PDB entry 6IM0 | X-ray diffraction, 2.60 A resolution | chains A and C

[Chain A (and C)]
Name: Carbonic anhydrase (Carbonate dehydratase)
Organism: Persephonella marina (strain DSM 14350 / EX-H1)
Notes: EC 4.2.1.1; chain C of this document is another copy of the same molecule, construct and numbering; everything in this record applies to it too
UniProt: C0QRB5 (C0QRB5_PERMH); numbering as in UniProt (aligned over 1-243)
Amino-acid sequence (243 residues; numbered 1 to 243; the number before each row is that of its first residue):
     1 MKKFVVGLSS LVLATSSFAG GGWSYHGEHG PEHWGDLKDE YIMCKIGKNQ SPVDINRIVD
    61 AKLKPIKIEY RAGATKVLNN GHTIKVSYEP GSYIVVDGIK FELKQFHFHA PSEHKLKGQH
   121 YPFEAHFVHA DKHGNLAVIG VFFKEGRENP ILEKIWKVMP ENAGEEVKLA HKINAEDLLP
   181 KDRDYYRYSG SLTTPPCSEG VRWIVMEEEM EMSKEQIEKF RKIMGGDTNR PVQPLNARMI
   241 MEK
Disordered / not traced: 1-21
Disulfides: Cys-44/Cys-197
Ion coordination: Ca2+ site 1: Asp-60 (shared with Glu-208(C), Glu-209(C) of chain C); Ca2+ site 2: Asp-60, Glu-242 (shared with Glu-208(C), Glu-209(C) of chain C); Zn2+: His-107, His-109, His-126 (together with bicarbonate ion); Ca2+ site 3: Asp-182, Asp-184 (shared with Asp-182(C), Asp-184(C) of chain C); Ca2+ site 4: Glu-208, Glu-209 (shared with Asp-60(C) of chain C)
Small-molecule neighbours: bicarbonate ion (BCT): His-107, His-109, Glu-113, His-126, Val-128, Val-138, Ser-191, Leu-192, Thr-193, Thr-194, Trp-203
What the authors report for this chain:
  - contacts within the chain: Tyr-121/Phe-142 (pi stacking)
  - self-association interface (contacts with another copy of this molecule); pairs are residue here / residue on that copy: Asn-49/Ser-189 (water-mediated contact), Gly-190/Asn-49 (water-mediated contact), Gly-200/Asn-49 (water-mediated contact)
  - Ca2+ coordination: Asp-60, Asp-182, Asp-184, Glu-208, Glu-209, Glu-242
  - binding site for tetraethylene glycol: Leu-116, Lys-117, Tyr-121, Tyr-186
  - Zn2+ coordination: His-107, His-109, His-126
  - catalytic residues: Tyr-25, His-82, Glu-113, Thr-193 (citing earlier work)
  - binding site for bicarbonate ion: Val-128, Val-138, Leu-192, Trp-203 (citing earlier work)

[Chain A / chain C interface]
Contacting residue pairs (13; chain A residue first):
  Ile-58(A) / Lys-144(C)  hydrogen bond (backbone-side chain)
  Asp-60(A) / Glu-208(C)
  Asp-60(A) / Glu-209(C)
  Lys-117(A) / Gln-119(C)
  Gln-119(A) / Lys-117(C)
  Gln-119(A) / Gln-119(C)
  Lys-144(A) / Ile-58(C)  hydrogen bond (side chain-backbone)
  Asp-182(A) / Asp-184(C)
  Asp-184(A) / Asp-182(C)
  Glu-208(A) / Asp-60(C)
  Glu-208(A) / Glu-242(C)
  Glu-209(A) / Asp-60(C)
  Glu-242(A) / Glu-208(C)
Also at the interface, not in a pair above, chain A (11 interface residues in all): Tyr-121
Also at the interface, not in a pair above, chain C (12 interface residues in all): Val-59, Tyr-121

[Summary]
Chain A and chain C form an interface of 11 and 12 residues respectively; the contacts include 2 hydrogen
bonds. Its one hydrogen-bonded contact is Ile-58(A)/Lys-144(C). Bound to chain A: bicarbonate ion. From the
paper: catalytic residues Tyr-25(A), His-82(A) and Glu-113(A) among others; a binding site for tetraethylene
glycol at Leu-116(A), Lys-117(A) and Tyr-121(A) among others.
Both chains are Carbonic anhydrase (Carbonate dehydratase) (Persephonella marina (strain DSM 14350 / EX-H1)).
Entry 6IM0 (Crystal structure of a highly thermostable carbonic anhydrase from Persephonella marina EX-H1) was
determined by X-ray diffraction (same publication as 6IM1 and 6IM3).
